2NTK - chains A and C of the 4 polymer chains in the assembly; structure by X-ray diffraction, 2.03 A resolution.

Chain A (and C):
Molecule: IMP cyclohydrolase
From: Methanothermobacter thermautotrophicus
Notes: EC 3.5.4.10; chain C of this document is another copy of the same molecule, construct and numbering; everything in this record applies to it too
UniProt: O27099 (PURO_METTH); residues 1-202 here = UniProt positions 1-202
Chain sequence (222 residues; each row starts with the number of its first residue; numbers below 1 keep their minus sign (Met-19 is residue -19)):
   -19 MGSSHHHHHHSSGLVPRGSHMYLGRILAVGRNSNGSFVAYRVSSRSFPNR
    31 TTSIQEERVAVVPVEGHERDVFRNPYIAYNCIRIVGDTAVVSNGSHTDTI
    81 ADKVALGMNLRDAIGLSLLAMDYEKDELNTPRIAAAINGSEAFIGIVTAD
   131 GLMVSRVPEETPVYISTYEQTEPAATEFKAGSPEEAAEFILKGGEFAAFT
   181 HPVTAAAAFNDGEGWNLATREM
Not modelled in the structure: -19 to -4 (chain C: -19 to 0)
Construct notes: cloning artifact (-19 to -16, -9 to 0); expression tag (-15 to -10)
Ligand contacts: inosinic acid (IMP): Tyr2, Arg5, Tyr20, Ser23, Ser24, Arg25, Ser26, Phe27, Arg30, Asn54, Tyr56, Ile57, Tyr59, Asn73, Glu104, Asp106, Leu108, Thr110, Tyr148
What the authors report for this chain:
  - self-association interface (contacts with another copy of this molecule); pairs are residue here / residue on that copy: Glu48-Arg49 (salt bridge), Val51, Phe52, Asp82, Lys83, Arg91, Asp92, Asp102, Lys105, Val127, Ala129, Gly131, Gly131, Leu132, Met133, Val134
  - binding site for inosinic acid: Tyr2, Arg5, Ser24, Arg25, Ser26, Phe27, Arg30, Asn54, Tyr56, Tyr59, Asn73, Glu104, Asp106, Leu108, Tyr148
  - contacts within the chain: Arg5-Ser23 (backbone contact), Arg5-Tyr148 (hydrogen bond), Tyr20-Tyr59 (hydrogen bond)
  - conformationally variable residues (side-chain flip): Arg5
  - catalytic residues: Arg30, Tyr59, Glu104 (proposed by the authors, not directly observed)
  - mutagenesis - Y59F: decreased catalytic activity
  - mutagenesis - C61A: increased catalytic activity

Chain A / chain C interface:
Pairs across the interface (12; chain A residue first):
  Lys83(A) - Arg91(C)
  Lys83(A) - Asp92(C)  salt bridge
  Leu86(A) - Asn89(C)
  Gly87(A) - Met88(C)
  Gly87(A) - Asn89(C)  hydrogen bond (backbone-backbone)
  Met88(A) - Gly87(C)
  Met88(A) - Asp92(C)
  Asn89(A) - Leu86(C)
  Asn89(A) - Gly87(C)  hydrogen bond (backbone-backbone)
  Arg91(A) - Lys83(C)
  Asp92(A) - Lys83(C)  salt bridge
  Asp92(A) - Met88(C)
Also at the interface, not in a pair above, chain A (8 interface residues in all): Leu96
Also at the interface, not in a pair above, chain C (8 interface residues in all): Leu96

In short:
Chain A and chain C each contribute 8 residues to their interface; the contacts include 2 hydrogen bonds and 2
salt bridges. Polar contacts include Lys83(A)-Asp92(C) and Gly87(A)-Asn89(C). Bound to chain A: inosinic acid.
From the paper: catalytic residues Arg30(A), Tyr59(A) and Glu104(A); Y59F of chain A reduces catalytic
activity.
Chain A and chain C are both IMP cyclohydrolase (Methanothermobacter thermautotrophicus); the structure,
Crystal structure of PurO/IMP from Methanothermobacter thermoautotrophicus, was determined by X-ray
diffraction, deposited together with 2NTL and 2NTM.
